PDB entry 8EOT | electron microscopy, 3.30 A resolution | chains D and R of the 9 polymer chains in the assembly

# Chain D
Name: DNA-directed RNA polymerase subunit beta'
Organism: Mycobacterium tuberculosis H37Rv
Notes: EC 2.7.7.6
UniProtKB: P9WGY7 (RPOC_MYCTU); numbering as in UniProt (aligned over 1-1316)
Chain sequence (1316 residues; row label = number of the first residue in the row):
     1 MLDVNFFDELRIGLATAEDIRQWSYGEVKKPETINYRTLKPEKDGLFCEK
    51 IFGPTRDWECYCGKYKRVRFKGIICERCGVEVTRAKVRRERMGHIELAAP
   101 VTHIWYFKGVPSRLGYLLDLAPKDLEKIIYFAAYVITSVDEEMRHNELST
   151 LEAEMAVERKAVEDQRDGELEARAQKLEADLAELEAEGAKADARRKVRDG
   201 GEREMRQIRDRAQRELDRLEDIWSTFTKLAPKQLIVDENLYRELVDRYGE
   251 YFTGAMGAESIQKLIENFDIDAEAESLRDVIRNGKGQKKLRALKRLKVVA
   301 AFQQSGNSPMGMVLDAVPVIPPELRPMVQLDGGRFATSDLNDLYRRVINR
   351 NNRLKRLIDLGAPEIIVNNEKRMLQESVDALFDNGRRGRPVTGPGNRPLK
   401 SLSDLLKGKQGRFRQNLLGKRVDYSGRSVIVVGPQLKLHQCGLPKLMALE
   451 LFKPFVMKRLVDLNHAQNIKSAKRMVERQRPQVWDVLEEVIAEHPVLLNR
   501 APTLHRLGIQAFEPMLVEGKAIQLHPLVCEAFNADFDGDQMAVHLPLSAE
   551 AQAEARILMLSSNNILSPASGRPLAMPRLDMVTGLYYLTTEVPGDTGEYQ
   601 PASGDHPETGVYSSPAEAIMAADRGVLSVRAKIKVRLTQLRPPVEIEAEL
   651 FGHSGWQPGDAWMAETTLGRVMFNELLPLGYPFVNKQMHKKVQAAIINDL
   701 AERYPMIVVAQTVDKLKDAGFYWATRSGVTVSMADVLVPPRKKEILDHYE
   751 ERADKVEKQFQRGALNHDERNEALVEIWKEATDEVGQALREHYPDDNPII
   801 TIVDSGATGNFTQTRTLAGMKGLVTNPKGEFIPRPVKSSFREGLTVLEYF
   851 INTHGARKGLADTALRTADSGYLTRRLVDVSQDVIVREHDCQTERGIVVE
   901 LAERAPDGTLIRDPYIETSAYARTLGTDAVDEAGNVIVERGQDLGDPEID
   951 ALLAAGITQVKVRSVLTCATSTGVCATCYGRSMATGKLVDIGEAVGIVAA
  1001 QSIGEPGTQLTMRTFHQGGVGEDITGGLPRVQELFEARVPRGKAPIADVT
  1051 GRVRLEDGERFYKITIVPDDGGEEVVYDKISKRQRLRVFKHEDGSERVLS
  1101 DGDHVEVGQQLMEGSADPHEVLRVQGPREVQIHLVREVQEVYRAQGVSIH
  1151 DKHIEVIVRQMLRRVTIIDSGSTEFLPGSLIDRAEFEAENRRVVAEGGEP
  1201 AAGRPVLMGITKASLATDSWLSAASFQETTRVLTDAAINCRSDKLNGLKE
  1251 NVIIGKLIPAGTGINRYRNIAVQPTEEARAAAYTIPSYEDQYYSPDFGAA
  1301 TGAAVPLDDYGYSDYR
Unresolved in the structure: 1, 1013-1024, 1283-1316
Ion coordination: Zn2+ site 1: Cys60, Cys62, Cys75, Cys78; Mg2+: Asp535, Asp537, Asp539 (shared with A30(R) of chain R); Zn2+ site 2: Cys891, Cys968, Cys975, Cys978
Swiss-Prot annotation at these positions:
  - binding site (Zn(2+)): Cys60, Cys62, Cys75, Cys78, Cys891, Cys968, Cys975, Cys978
  - binding site (Mg(2+)): Asp535, Asp537, Asp539

# Chain R
Molecule: 20-nt RNA strand
Sequence (20 nucleotides; numbered 11 to 30; the number before each row is that of its first residue):
    11 GCAUUCAAAGCGGAGAGGUA
Unresolved in the structure: 11-17
Ion coordination: Mg2+: A30 (shared with Asp535(D), Asp537(D), Asp539(D) of chain D)

# Interface between chain D and chain R
Residue-residue contacts (8; chain D residue first):
  Arg56(D) with A18(R), sugar contact
  Val328(D) with G22(R), sugar contact
  Ala336(D) with G22(R), base contact
  Arg397(D) with G23(R), sugar contact
  Arg500(D) with A30(R), hydrogen bond to the sugar
  Asp535(D) with A30(R), phosphate contact
  Asp537(D) with A30(R), phosphate contact
  Asp539(D) with A30(R), hydrogen bond to the sugar
Also at the interface, not in a pair above, chain D (12 interface residues in all): Met327, Gln329, Leu330, Gly538
Also at the interface, not in a pair above, chain R (7 interface residues in all): A19, C21, U29

# Overview
The interface between chain D and chain R involves 12 residues on one side and 7 on the other; the contacts
include 2 hydrogen bonds. Polar contacts include Arg500(D)-A30(R) and Asp539(D)-A30(R). Curated annotation
(UniProt) lists 8 Zn2+-binding residues and 3 Mg2+-binding residues on chain D.
Chain D is DNA-directed RNA polymerase subunit beta' (Mycobacterium tuberculosis H37Rv) and chain R is a 20-nt
RNA strand; the structure, M. tuberculosis RNAP elongation complex with NusG, was determined by electron
microscopy together with 8EHQ, 8EJ3, 8EOE, 8EOF, 8EOS and 8EXY from the same study.
